PDB entry 3DH2 | X-ray diffraction, 2.25 A resolution | chain A

# Chain A
Molecule: Ribonuclease
Source organism: Streptomyces aureofaciens
Notes: EC 3.1.4.8
UniProt: Q53752 (Q53752_STRAU); residues 1-97 here correspond to UniProt positions 67-163 (UniProt number = residue number + 66)
Chain sequence (97 residues; row label = number of the first residue in the row):
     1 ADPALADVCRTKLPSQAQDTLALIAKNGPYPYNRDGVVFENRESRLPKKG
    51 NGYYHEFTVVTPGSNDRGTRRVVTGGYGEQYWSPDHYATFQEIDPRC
Not modelled in the structure: 1-3
Disulfide bonds: Cys9-Cys97
Small-molecule neighbours:
  - guanosine-3'-monophosphate (3GP): Arg34, Val37, Val38, Phe39, Glu40, Asn41, Arg42, Glu43, Glu56, Arg67, Arg71, His86, Tyr87
  - beta-D-glucopyranose (BGC): Tyr32, Asn33, Arg34, Arg67

# Summary
Chain A binds beta-D-glucopyranose and guanosine-3'-monophosphate.
Chain A is Ribonuclease (Streptomyces aureofaciens); the structure, Crystal structure of ribonuclease Sa2 with
guanosine-3'-cyclophosphate prepared by cocrystallization, was determined by X-ray diffraction, deposited
together with 3DGY, 3D4A, 3D5G and 3D5I.
